Entry 7HOW (X-ray diffraction, 1.45 A resolution); this record covers chains A and B.

# Chain A
Molecule: Serine protease subunit NS2B
From: Zika virus
UniProtKB: Q32ZE1 (POLG_ZIKV); residues 46-89 here correspond to UniProt positions 1414-1457 (UniProt number = residue number + 1368)
Amino-acid sequence (46 residues; each row starts with the number of its first residue):
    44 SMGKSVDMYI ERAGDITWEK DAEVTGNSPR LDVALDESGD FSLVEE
Unresolved in the structure: 44-49, 89
Sequence notes: expression tag (44-45)
Ligand contacts: A1BGL (N-[2-(methanesulfonyl)-5-(piperazin-1-yl)phenyl]quinoline-5-carboxamide): Ser81, Gly82, Asp83

# Chain B
Molecule: Serine protease NS3
From: Zika virus
Notes: EC 3.4.21.91, 3.6.1.15, 3.6.4.13
UniProtKB: Q32ZE1 (POLG_ZIKV); residues 11-177 here correspond to UniProt positions 1509-1675 (UniProt number = residue number + 1498)
Amino-acid sequence (168 residues; row label = number of the first residue in the row):
    10 MKEVKKGETT DGVYRVMTRR LLGSTQVGVG VMQEGVFHTM WHVTKGAALR SGEGRLDPYW
    70 GDVKQDLVSY CGPWKLDAAW DGLSEVQLLA VPPGERAKNI QTLPGIFKTK DGDIGAVALD
   130 YPAGTSGSPI LDKCGRVIGL YGNGVVIKNG SYVSAITQGK REEETPVE
Unresolved in the structure: 10-15, 172-177
Sequence notes: initiating methionine (10); conflict Lys107 (Arg1605 in Q32ZE1)
Disulfide bonds: Cys143 forms a disulfide with the same residue of a neighbouring copy of this chain
Ligand contacts: A1BGL (N-[2-(methanesulfonyl)-5-(piperazin-1-yl)phenyl]quinoline-5-carboxamide): His51, Lys54, Asp75, Asp129, Tyr130, Pro131, Ala132, Ser135, Tyr150, Gly151, Asn152, Val155, Tyr161
Curated features (UniProtKB/Swiss-Prot):
  - active site (Charge relay system): His51, Asp75, Ser135

# How chain A and chain B interact
Pairs across the interface (94; chain A residue first):
  Asp50(A) with Arg59(B), hydrogen bond (backbone-side chain)
  Met51(A) with Met26(B); Val52(B); Thr53(B); Leu58(B); Arg59(B), hydrogen bond (backbone-backbone)
  Tyr52(A) with Arg24(B); Val25(B); Met26(B), hydrogen bond (backbone-backbone); Arg28(B); Ser33(B), hydrogen bond; Arg59(B)
  Ile53(A) with Tyr23(B), hydrophobic; Arg24(B); Met41(B), hydrophobic; Phe46(B), hydrophobic; Arg59(B), hydrogen bond (backbone-backbone); Ser60(B); Leu65(B), hydrophobic
  Glu54(A) with Tyr23(B); Arg24(B), hydrogen bond (backbone-backbone)
  Arg55(A) with Glu17(B); Thr19(B); Asp20(B), hydrogen bond (side chain-backbone); Gly21(B); Val22(B); Tyr23(B)
  Ala56(A) with Val22(B), hydrogen bond (backbone-backbone); Val100(B), hydrophobic; Ala106(B)
  Gly57(A) with Gly21(B); Val22(B), hydrogen bond (backbone-backbone)
  Asp58(A) with Leu98(B)
  Ile59(A) with Gly21(B); Val40(B), hydrophobic; Leu98(B), hydrophobic; Leu140(B), hydrophobic; Gly144(B)
  Thr60(A) with Asn108(B), hydrogen bond (backbone-side chain); Leu140(B)
  Trp61(A) with Glu94(B); Val95(B); Gln96(B); Gln110(B); Leu140(B); Asp141(B); Lys142(B)
  Glu62(A) with Gln96(B), hydrogen bond (backbone-side chain); Asn108(B)
  Ala65(A) with Gln96(B); Asn108(B)
  Glu66(A) with Ile109(B); Gln110(B), hydrogen bond (backbone-backbone)
  Val67(A) with Glu94(B); Gln110(B)
  Thr68(A) with Ile109(B); Gln110(B), hydrogen bond (backbone-backbone); Thr111(B), hydrogen bond (backbone-side chain); Leu128(B)
  Gly69(A) with Thr111(B); Ala127(B); Leu128(B)
  Asn70(A) with Thr111(B); Leu112(B); Ala127(B)
  Ser71(A) with Leu112(B), hydrogen bond (side chain-backbone); Pro113(B); Gly114(B)
  Pro72(A) with Gly114(B); Ile115(B), hydrogen bond (backbone-backbone); Val162(B), hydrophobic
  Arg73(A) with Ile115(B)
  Leu74(A) with Ile115(B), hydrogen bond (backbone-backbone); Phe116(B); Lys117(B), hydrogen bond (backbone-backbone); Ile156(B), hydrophobic
  Asp75(A) with Lys117(B)
  Val76(A) with Phe116(B), hydrophobic; Lys117(B), hydrogen bond (backbone-backbone); Thr118(B)
  Leu78(A) with Lys73(B)
  Asp79(A) with Lys73(B)
  Glu80(A) with Lys73(B)
  Ser81(A) with Val72(B)
  Gly82(A) with Val72(B); Lys73(B); Asn152(B), hydrogen bond (backbone-side chain)
  Phe84(A) with Phe116(B), hydrophobic; Asn152(B); Gly153(B); Ala164(B), hydrophobic
  Leu86(A) with Val154(B), hydrophobic; Val155(B); Ile156(B), hydrophobic
Also at the interface, not in a pair above, chain A (33 interface residues in all): Ser85
Also at the interface, not in a pair above, chain B (58 interface residues in all): Thr27, Val36, Ala57, Lys107, Ile123, Val146

# Summary
Chain A and chain B form an interface of 33 and 58 residues respectively; the contacts include 20 hydrogen
bonds. Among the polar pairs are Asp50(A)-Arg59(B), Tyr52(A)-Ser33(B) and Arg55(A)-Asp20(B). Compound A1BGL is
bound between chain A and chain B.
Here chain A is Serine protease subunit NS2B and chain B is Serine protease NS3, both from Zika virus. Entry
7HOW (PanDDA analysis group deposition -- Crystal Structure of ZIKV NS2B-NS3 protease in complex with
ASAP-0014812-001) was determined by X-ray diffraction.
